PDB entry 6XKW | electron microscopy, 5.20 A resolution (low resolution: residue-level contacts below are approximate; hydrogen-bond / salt-bridge calls are withheld) | chains n and o of the 11 polymer chains in the assembly

[Chain n]
Name: Cytochrome c oxidase, Cbb3-type, subunit I
From: Rhodobacter capsulatus (strain ATCC BAA-309 / NBRC 16581 / SB1003)
Notes: EC 1.9.3.1
UniProt: D5ARP4 (D5ARP4_RHOCB); residue numbers follow UniProt; this construct covers 1-532
Sequence (532 residues; each row starts with the number of its first residue):
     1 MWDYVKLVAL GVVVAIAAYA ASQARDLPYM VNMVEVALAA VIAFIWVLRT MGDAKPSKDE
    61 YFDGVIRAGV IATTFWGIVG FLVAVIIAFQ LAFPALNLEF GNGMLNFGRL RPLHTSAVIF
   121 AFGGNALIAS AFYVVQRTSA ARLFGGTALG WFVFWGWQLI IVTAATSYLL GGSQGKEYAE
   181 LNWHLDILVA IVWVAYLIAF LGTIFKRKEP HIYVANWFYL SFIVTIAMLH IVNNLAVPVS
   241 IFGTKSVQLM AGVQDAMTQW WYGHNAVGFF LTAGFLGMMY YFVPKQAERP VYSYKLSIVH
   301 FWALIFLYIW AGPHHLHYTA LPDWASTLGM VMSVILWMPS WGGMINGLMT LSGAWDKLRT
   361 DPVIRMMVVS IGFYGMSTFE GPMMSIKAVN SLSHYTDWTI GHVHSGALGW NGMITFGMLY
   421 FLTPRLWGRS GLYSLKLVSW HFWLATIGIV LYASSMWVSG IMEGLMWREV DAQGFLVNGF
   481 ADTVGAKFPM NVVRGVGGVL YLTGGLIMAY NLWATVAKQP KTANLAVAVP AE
Not modelled in the structure: 1-56, 528-532
Bound ions: heme c Fe site 1: His114, His404; Cu ion: His264, His314, His315; heme c Fe site 2 near His402 (its only coordinating residue here)
Small-molecule neighbours:
  - heme c (HEC), molecule 1: Phe81, Ala84, Val85, Ile87, Ala88, Leu91, Phe107, Arg111, His114, Thr115, Val118, Ile119, Glu177, Tyr178, Leu271, Asp397, Thr399, Ile400, Val403, His404, Ala407, Leu408, Tyr452, Arg494, Gly498, Tyr501
  - heme c (HEC), molecule 2: Glu177, Tyr178, Trp260, His264, Val267, Leu271, Thr272, Tyr308, His314, His315, Ser333, Leu336, Ser340, Tyr374, Ser377, Thr378, Gly381, Pro382, Met384, Ser385, Asn390, Ser393, His394, Thr399, His402, Val403, Gly406, Ala407, Asn411

[Chain o]
Name: Cytochrome c oxidase, Cbb3-type, subunit II
From: Rhodobacter capsulatus (strain ATCC BAA-309 / NBRC 16581 / SB1003)
Notes: EC 1.9.3.1
UniProt: D5ARP5 (D5ARP5_RHOCB); numbering as in UniProt (aligned over 1-242)
Sequence (242 residues; row label = number of the first residue in the row):
     1 MSIMDKHHVL EKNATLLLIF AFLVVTIGGI VEIAPLFYLE NTIEKVEGMR PYTPLELTGR
    61 DIYIREGCYV CHSQMIRPMR DEVERYGHYS LAAESMYDHP FQWGSKRTGP DLARVGGRYS
   121 DAWHVEHLSN PQSVVPESVM PSYSYLANVP LDSTWIEDRV STDALVGVPY SAEMIAAAKA
   181 DFVAQADPNA DSATLVANYG EKVNIRNFDG KPGLTEMDAL VAYLQVLGTM VDFSTFQPVA
   241 SR
Not modelled in the structure: 1-8, 179-214, 235-242
Covalently attached groups: heme c (HEC) linked to Cys68, Cys71
Bound ions: heme c Fe: His72, Met140
Small-molecule neighbours:
  - heme c (HEC), molecule 1: Tyr63, Glu66, Gly67, His72, Thr108, Gly109, Pro110, Leu112, Val115, Tyr119, Trp123, His124, His127, Leu128, Pro131, Val135, Ser138, Val139, Met140, Pro141, Tyr143, Leu220, Leu224
  - heme c (HEC), molecule 2: Val70, Ser105, Lys106, Thr108
  - heme c (HEC), molecule 3: Arg118, Tyr119, Ser120

[Chain n / chain o interface]
Residue-residue contacts (143):
  Leu91(n) - Val139(o)
  Pro94(n) - Ser138(o)
  Pro94(n) - Val139(o)
  Asn97(n) - Pro141(o)
  Asn97(n) - Ser142(o)
  Leu98(n) - Ser142(o)
  Glu99(n) - Asn130(o)
  Glu99(n) - Ser142(o)
  Glu99(n) - Ser144(o)
  Phe100(n) - Ser144(o)
  Gly101(n) - Ser144(o)
  Asn102(n) - Glu66(o)
  Asn102(n) - Tyr145(o)
  Asn106(n) - Glu66(o)
  Asn106(n) - Pro141(o)
  Asn106(n) - Tyr143(o)
  Phe107(n) - Val70(o)
  Phe107(n) - Cys71(o)
  Phe107(n) - Pro141(o)
  Gly108(n) - Glu66(o)
  Gly108(n) - Gly67(o)
  Gly108(n) - Val70(o)
  Arg109(n) - Arg65(o)
  Arg109(n) - Glu66(o)
  Arg109(n) - Gly67(o)
  Arg111(n) - Val70(o)
  Pro112(n) - Tyr69(o)
  Gly171(n) - Arg65(o)
  Ser173(n) - Ile64(o)
  Ser173(n) - Tyr69(o)
  Gln174(n) - Pro100(o)
  Lys176(n) - Pro100(o)
  Lys176(n) - Phe101(o)
  Glu177(n) - Ser105(o)
  Leu201(n) - Leu18(o)
  Arg207(n) - Lys12(o)
  Arg207(n) - Ala14(o)
  Pro210(n) - Lys12(o)
  His211(n) - Glu11(o)
  His211(n) - Lys12(o)
  Ile212(n) - Glu11(o)
  Ile212(n) - Lys12(o)
  Trp217(n) - Glu11(o)
  Trp217(n) - Leu17(o)
  Leu220(n) - Leu17(o)
  Leu220(n) - Leu18(o)
  Thr225(n) - Val25(o)
  Val237(n) - Thr162(o)
  Val239(n) - Trp155(o)
  Val239(n) - Asp158(o)
  Val239(n) - Arg159(o)
  Val239(n) - Thr162(o)
  Ser240(n) - Trp155(o)
  Thr244(n) - Ile64(o)
  Lys245(n) - Arg159(o)
  Val247(n) - His99(o)
  Val247(n) - Thr162(o)
  Val247(n) - Asp163(o)
  Gln248(n) - His99(o)
  Gln248(n) - Pro100(o)
  Gln248(n) - Val166(o)
  Leu249(n) - His99(o)
  Leu249(n) - Val166(o)
  Met250(n) - Phe37(o)
  Met250(n) - Asp98(o)
  Met250(n) - His99(o)
  Ala251(n) - Met96(o)
  Ala251(n) - Asp98(o)
  Ala251(n) - His99(o)
  Gly252(n) - Ser95(o)
  Gly252(n) - Asp98(o)
  Gly252(n) - Phe101(o)
  Val253(n) - Thr42(o)
  Val253(n) - Ala92(o)
  Val253(n) - Trp103(o)
  Gln254(n) - Leu36(o)
  Gln254(n) - Phe37(o)
  Asp255(n) - Pro100(o)
  Asp255(n) - Phe101(o)
  Ala256(n) - Phe101(o)
  Ala256(n) - Trp103(o)
  Thr258(n) - Ile33(o)
  Gln259(n) - Phe101(o)
  Trp261(n) - Gly29(o)
  Trp261(n) - Ile33(o)
  Tyr294(n) - Glu11(o)
  Trp302(n) - Phe20(o)
  Trp302(n) - Val24(o)
  Ile305(n) - Val24(o)
  Ile305(n) - Val25(o)
  Phe306(n) - Val24(o)
  Phe306(n) - Ile27(o)
  Ile309(n) - Val25(o)
  Ile309(n) - Gly28(o)
  Ile309(n) - Gly29(o)
  Trp310(n) - Ile27(o)
  Trp310(n) - Gly28(o)
  Trp310(n) - Val31(o)
  Trp310(n) - Glu32(o)
  Pro313(n) - Glu32(o)
  Leu316(n) - Trp103(o)
  Tyr318(n) - Arg77(o)
  Tyr318(n) - Pro78(o)
  Thr319(n) - Met75(o)
  Thr319(n) - Trp103(o)
  Ala320(n) - Ala92(o)
  Ala320(n) - Trp103(o)
  Leu321(n) - Trp103(o)
  Pro322(n) - Leu36(o)
  Trp324(n) - Val31(o)
  Trp324(n) - Glu32(o)
  Trp324(n) - Leu36(o)
  Trp324(n) - Leu39(o)
  Ser391(n) - Arg77(o)
  His394(n) - Met75(o)
  His394(n) - Arg77(o)
  Tyr395(n) - Ser73(o)
  Tyr395(n) - Met75(o)
  Tyr395(n) - Arg77(o)
  Tyr395(n) - Gly104(o)
  Tyr395(n) - Ser105(o)
  Tyr395(n) - Lys106(o)
  Tyr395(n) - Arg107(o)
  Asp397(n) - Lys106(o)
  Met466(n) - Arg85(o)
  Trp467(n) - Arg77(o)
  Trp467(n) - Asp81(o)
  Trp467(n) - Arg85(o)
  Trp467(n) - Arg107(o)
  Arg468(n) - Met79(o)
  Arg468(n) - Asp81(o)
  Glu469(n) - Asp81(o)
  Val470(n) - Arg80(o)
  Gly474(n) - Arg80(o)
  Leu476(n) - Asp81(o)
  Leu476(n) - Glu84(o)
  Leu476(n) - Arg85(o)
  Asn478(n) - Arg85(o)
  Phe480(n) - Arg107(o)
  Phe480(n) - Thr108(o)
  Phe480(n) - Gly109(o)
  Phe480(n) - Pro110(o)
  Val484(n) - Val139(o)
Also at the interface, not in a pair above, chain n (91 interface residues in all): Gln90, Leu170, Gly175, Glu180, Val224, Met228, Met257, Trp260, Phe269, Gly312, Leu328, Gly329, Asn390, Thr396, Ile400, Glu463, Val477, Ala481
Also at the interface, not in a pair above, chain o (72 interface residues in all): Phe22, Pro35, Asn41, Asp61, Tyr86, Leu91, Tyr97, Glu137, Met140

[Summary]
91 residues of chain n and 72 residues of chain o are in contact. One heme c molecule is bound between chain n
and chain o. Chain n binds heme c. Bound to chain o: heme c. Heme c is covalently linked to Cys68(o).
Here chain n is Cytochrome c oxidase, Cbb3-type, subunit I and chain o is Cytochrome c oxidase, Cbb3-type,
subunit II, both from Rhodobacter capsulatus (strain ATCC BAA-309 / NBRC 16581 / SB1003). Entry 6XKW (R.
capsulatus CIII2CIV bipartite super-complex (SC-2A) with CcoH/cy) was determined by electron microscopy,
deposited together with 6XI0, 6XKT, 6XKU, 6XKV, 6XKX and 6XKZ.
